PDB entry 5T4Q | electron microscopy, 8.53 A resolution (very low resolution: no residue pairs are listed; an interface is given only as per-side residue counts) | chains B and E of the 22 polymer chains in the assembly

== Chain B ==
Protein: ATP synthase subunit alpha
Organism: Escherichia coli
Notes: EC 3.6.3.14
UniProtKB: B7MGF4 (ATPA_ECO45); residue numbers follow UniProt; this construct covers 1-513
Amino-acid sequence (513 residues; row label = number of the first residue in the row):
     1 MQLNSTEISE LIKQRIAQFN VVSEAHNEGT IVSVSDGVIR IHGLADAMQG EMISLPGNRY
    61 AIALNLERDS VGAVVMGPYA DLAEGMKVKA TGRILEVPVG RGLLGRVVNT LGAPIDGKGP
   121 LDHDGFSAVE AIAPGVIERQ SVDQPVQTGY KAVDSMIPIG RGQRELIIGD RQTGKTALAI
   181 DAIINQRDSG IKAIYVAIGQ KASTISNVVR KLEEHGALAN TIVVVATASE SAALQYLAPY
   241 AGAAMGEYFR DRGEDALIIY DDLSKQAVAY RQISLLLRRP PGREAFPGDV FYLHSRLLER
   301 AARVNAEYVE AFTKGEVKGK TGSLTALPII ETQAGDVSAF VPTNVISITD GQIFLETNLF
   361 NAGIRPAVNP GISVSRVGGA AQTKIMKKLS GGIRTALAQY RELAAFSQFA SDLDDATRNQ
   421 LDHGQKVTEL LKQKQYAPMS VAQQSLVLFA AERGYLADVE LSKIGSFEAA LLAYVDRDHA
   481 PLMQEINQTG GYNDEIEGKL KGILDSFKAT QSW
Disordered / not traced: 1, 512-513
Construct notes: conflict Ala47 (Cys in B7MGF4), Ala90 (Cys in B7MGF4), Ala193 (Cys in B7MGF4), Ala243 (Cys in B7MGF4), Asn419 (Lys in B7MGF4)
Ligand contacts: ATP (adenosine-5'-triphosphate): Arg171, Gln172, Thr173, Gly174, Lys175, Thr176, Ala177, Leu178, Phe360, Ile364, Arg365, Pro366, Ala367, Gln435
Curated features (UniProtKB/Swiss-Prot):
  - binding site (ATP): Gly169 to Thr176
  - site: Ser373 (Required for activity)

== Chain E ==
Protein: ATP synthase subunit beta
Organism: Escherichia coli
Notes: EC 3.6.3.14
UniProtKB: B7MGF2 (ATPB_ECO45); residues 0-459 here correspond to UniProt positions 1-460 (UniProt number = residue number + 1)
Amino-acid sequence (471 residues; each row starts with the number of its first residue; numbers below 1 keep their minus sign (Met-11 is residue -11)):
   -11 MRGSHHHHHH GMATGKIVQV IGAVVDVEFP QDAVPRVYDA LEVQNGNERL VLEVQQQLGG
    49 GIVRTIAMGS SDGLRRGLDV KDLEHPIEVP VGKATLGRIM NVLGEPVDMK GEIGEEERWA
   109 IHRAAPSYEE LSNSQELLET GIKVIDLMAP FAKGGKVGLF GGAGVGKTVN MMELIRNIAI
   169 EHSGYSVFAG VGERTREGND FYHEMTDSNV IDKVSLVYGQ MNEPPGNRLR VALTGLTMAE
   229 KFRDEGRDVL LFVDNIYRYT LAGTEVSALL GRMPSAVGYQ PTLAEEMGVL QERITSTKTG
   289 SITSVQAVYV PADDLTDPSP ATTFAHLDAT VVLSRQIASL GIYPAVDPLD STSRQLDPLV
   349 VGQEHYDTAR GVQSILQRYQ ELKDIIAILG MDELSEEDKL VVARARKIQR FLSQPFFVAE
   409 VFTGSPGKYV SLKDTIRGFK GIMEGEYDHL PEQAFYMVGS IEEAVEKAKK L
Disordered / not traced: -11 to -7
Construct notes: expression tag (-11 to -1); conflict Ala137 (Cys138 in B7MGF2)
Curated features (UniProtKB/Swiss-Prot):
  - binding site (ATP): Gly149 to Thr156

== Chain B / chain E interface ==
At this resolution (9 A) residue pairs are not listed: 9 residues of chain B and 10 of chain E lie at the interface.

== Overview ==
9 residues of chain B face 10 of chain E across their interface. Chain B binds ATP. UniProt lists 8
ATP-binding residues on chain B; 8 ATP-binding residues on chain E.
Chain B is ATP synthase subunit alpha and chain E is ATP synthase subunit beta, both from Escherichia coli;
the structure, Autoinhibited E. coli ATP synthase state 3, was determined by electron microscopy together with
5T4O and 5T4P from the same study.
